PDB entry 7UO9 | electron microscopy, 3.13 A resolution | chains A and D of the 6 polymer chains in the assembly

== Chain A ==
Molecule: RNA-directed RNA polymerase
From: Severe acute respiratory syndrome coronavirus 2
Notes: EC 2.7.7.48
UniProtKB: P0DTD1 (R1AB_SARS2); residues 1-932 here correspond to UniProt positions 4393-5324 (UniProt number = residue number + 4392)
Amino-acid sequence (932 residues; numbered 1 to 932; the number before each row is that of its first residue):
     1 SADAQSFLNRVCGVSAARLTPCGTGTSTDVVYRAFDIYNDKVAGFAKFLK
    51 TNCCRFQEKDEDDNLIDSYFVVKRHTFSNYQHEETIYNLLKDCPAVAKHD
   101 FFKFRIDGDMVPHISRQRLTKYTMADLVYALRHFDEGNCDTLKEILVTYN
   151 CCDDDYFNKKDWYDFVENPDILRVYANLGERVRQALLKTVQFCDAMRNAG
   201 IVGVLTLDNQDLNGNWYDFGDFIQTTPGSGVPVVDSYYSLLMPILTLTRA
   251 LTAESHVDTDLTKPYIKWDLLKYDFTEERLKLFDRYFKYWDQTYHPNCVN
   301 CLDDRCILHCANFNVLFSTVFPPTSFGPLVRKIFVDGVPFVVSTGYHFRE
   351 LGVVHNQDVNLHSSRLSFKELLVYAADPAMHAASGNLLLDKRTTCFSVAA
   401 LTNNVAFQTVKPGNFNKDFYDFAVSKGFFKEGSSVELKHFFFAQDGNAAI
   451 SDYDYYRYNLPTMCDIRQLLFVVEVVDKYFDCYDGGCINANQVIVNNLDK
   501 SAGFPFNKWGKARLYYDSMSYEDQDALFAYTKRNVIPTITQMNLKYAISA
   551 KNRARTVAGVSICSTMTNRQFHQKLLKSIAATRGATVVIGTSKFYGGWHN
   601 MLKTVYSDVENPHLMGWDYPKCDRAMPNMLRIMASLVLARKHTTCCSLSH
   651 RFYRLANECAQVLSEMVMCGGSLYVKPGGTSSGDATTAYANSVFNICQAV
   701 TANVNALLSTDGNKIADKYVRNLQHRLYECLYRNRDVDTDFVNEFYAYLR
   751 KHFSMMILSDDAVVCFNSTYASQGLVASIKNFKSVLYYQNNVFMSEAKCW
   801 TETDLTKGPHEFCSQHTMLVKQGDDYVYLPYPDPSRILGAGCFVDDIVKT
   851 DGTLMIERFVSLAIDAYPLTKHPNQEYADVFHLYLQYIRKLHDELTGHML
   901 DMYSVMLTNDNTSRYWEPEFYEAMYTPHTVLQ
Not modelled in the structure: 1-3, 930-932
Swiss-Prot annotation at these positions:
  - region: Lys-545 to Arg-555 (Interaction with RMP Remdesivir), Thr-582 to Pro-620 (RdRp Palm N-ter)
  - active site: Ser-759, Asp-760, Asp-761
  - binding site (Mn(2+)): Asn-209, Asp-218
  - binding site (Zn(2+)): His-295, Cys-301, Cys-306, Cys-310, Cys-487, His-642, Cys-645, Cys-646
  - site: Gln-932 (Cleavage)
Ion coordination: Zn2+ site 1: His-295, Cys-301, Cys-306, Cys-310; Zn2+ site 2: Cys-487, His-642, Cys-645, Cys-646; Mg2+: Asp-618, Tyr-619, Asp-760 (together with UTP)
Small-molecule neighbours: UTP: Lys-545, Arg-555, Asp-618, Tyr-619, Pro-620, Lys-621, Cys-622, Asp-623, Thr-680, Ser-682, Thr-687, Asn-691, Asp-760, Lys-798
What the authors report for this chain:
  - binding site for the ligand UTP: Lys-545, Arg-555
  - specificity-determining residues: Ser-759
  - mutagenesis - S759A: decreased catalytic activity on RDV-TP
  - mutagenesis - T687A, N691A: decreased catalytic activity on ATP or RDV-TP

== Chain D ==
Molecule: Non-structural protein 8
From: Severe acute respiratory syndrome coronavirus 2
UniProtKB: P0DTD1 (R1AB_SARS2); residues 1-198 here correspond to UniProt positions 3943-4140 (UniProt number = residue number + 3942)
Amino-acid sequence (198 residues; numbered 1 to 198; the number before each row is that of its first residue):
     1 AIASEFSSLPSYAAFATAQEAYEQAVANGDSEVVLKKLKKSLNVAKSEFD
    51 RDAAMQRKLEKMADQAMTQMYKQARSEDKRAKVTSAMQTMLFTMLRKLDN
   101 DALNNIINNARDGCVPLNIIPLTTAAKLMVVIPDYNTYKNTCDGTTFTYA
   151 SALWEIQQVVDADSKIVQLSEISMDNSPNLAWPLIVTALRANSAVKLQ
Not modelled in the structure: 1-5, 192-198
Swiss-Prot annotation at these positions:
  - site: Gln-198 (Cleavage)

== Interface between chain A and chain D ==
Contacting residue pairs (27):
  Phe-415(A) / Met-90(D)  hydrophobic
  Phe-415(A) / Met-94(D)  hydrophobic
  Lys-417(A) / Met-90(D)
  Lys-417(A) / Met-94(D)
  Ile-847(A) / Lys-79(D)
  Ile-847(A) / Val-83(D)  hydrophobic
  Val-848(A) / Ser-76(D)
  Val-848(A) / Arg-80(D)
  Thr-850(A) / Lys-79(D)  hydrogen bond
  Asp-851(A) / Arg-75(D)  salt bridge
  Asp-851(A) / Lys-79(D)
  Thr-853(A) / Tyr-71(D)  hydrogen bond
  Thr-853(A) / Arg-75(D)
  Leu-854(A) / Lys-72(D)
  Leu-854(A) / Arg-75(D)
  Leu-854(A) / Ser-76(D)
  Leu-895(A) / Tyr-71(D)  hydrophobic
  His-898(A) / Tyr-71(D)
  His-898(A) / Arg-75(D)
  Met-899(A) / Thr-68(D)
  Met-899(A) / Tyr-71(D)  hydrophobic
  Met-902(A) / Tyr-71(D)  hydrophobic
  Tyr-903(A) / Met-67(D)  hydrophobic
  Tyr-903(A) / Met-70(D)  hydrophobic
  Tyr-903(A) / Tyr-71(D)
  Val-905(A) / Met-67(D)  hydrophobic
  Leu-907(A) / Thr-68(D)
Other interface residues (no listed pair), chain A (17 interface residues in all): Asn-414, Asp-846
Other interface residues (no listed pair), chain D (16 interface residues in all): Asp-64, Met-87, Thr-93, Lys-97

== Summary ==
17 residues of chain A and 16 residues of chain D are in contact; the contacts include 2 hydrogen bonds and 1
salt bridge. Polar contacts include Asp-851(A)/Arg-75(D), Thr-850(A)/Lys-79(D) and Thr-853(A)/Tyr-71(D). From
the paper: a binding site for the ligand UTP at Lys-545(A) and Arg-555(A); T687A and N691A of chain A reduce
catalytic activity on ATP or RDV-TP.
Chain A is RNA-directed RNA polymerase and chain D is Non-structural protein 8, both from Severe acute
respiratory syndrome coronavirus 2; the structure, SARS-CoV-2 replication-transcription complex bound to UTP,
in a pre-catalytic state, was determined by electron microscopy, deposited together with 7UO4, 7UO7 and 7UOE.
